PDB entry 8TSL | electron microscopy, 3.40 A resolution | chains H and I of the 12 polymer chains in the assembly

== Chain H (and I) ==
Name: Capsular biosynthesis protein
From: Caldimonas thermodepolymerans
Notes: chain I of this document is another copy of the same molecule, construct and numbering; everything in this record applies to it too
UniProt: A0A2S5T4A0 (A0A2S5T4A0_9BURK); residues 3-371 here correspond to UniProt positions 2-370 (UniProt number = residue number - 1)
Chain sequence (390 residues; each row starts with the number of its first residue; numbers below 1 keep their minus sign (Met-2 is residue -2)):
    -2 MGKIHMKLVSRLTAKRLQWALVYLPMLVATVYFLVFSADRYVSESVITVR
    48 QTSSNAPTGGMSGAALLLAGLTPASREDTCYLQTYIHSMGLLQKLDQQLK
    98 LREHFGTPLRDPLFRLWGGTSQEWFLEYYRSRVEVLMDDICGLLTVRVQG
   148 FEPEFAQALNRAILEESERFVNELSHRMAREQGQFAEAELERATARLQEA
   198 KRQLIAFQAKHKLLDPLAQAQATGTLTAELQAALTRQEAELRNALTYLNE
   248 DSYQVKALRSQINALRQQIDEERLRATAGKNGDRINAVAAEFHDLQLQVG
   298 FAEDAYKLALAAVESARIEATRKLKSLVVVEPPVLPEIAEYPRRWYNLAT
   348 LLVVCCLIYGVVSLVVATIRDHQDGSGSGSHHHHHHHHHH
Not modelled in the structure: -2 to 5, 49-70, 183-309, 370-387 (chain I: -2 to 8, 50-70, 179-312, 370-387)
Construct notes: initiating methionine (-2); expression tag (-1 to 2, 372-387); conflict Cys77 (Leu76 in A0A2S5T4A0), Cys138 (Ser137 in A0A2S5T4A0)

== How chain H and chain I interact ==
Residue-residue contacts - 19 pairs, chain H then chain I:
  Thr45(H) with Tyr78(I)
  Arg47(H) with Glu74(I), salt bridge; Tyr78(I), hydrogen bond; Met175(I)
  Gln48(H) with Met175(I)
  Cys138(H) with Cys77(I), hydrophobic
  Leu140(H) with Thr81(I)
  Ser323(H) with Met175(I), hydrogen bond
  Val325(H) with Leu171(I), hydrophobic; Met175(I), hydrophobic
  Val327(H) with Tyr82(I)
  Glu328(H) with Ser85(I)
  Leu332(H) with Gln119(I), hydrogen bond (backbone-side chain)
  Pro333(H) with Glu120(I)
  Glu334(H) with Ser118(I); Gln119(I), hydrogen bond (side chain-backbone); Glu120(I)
  Ile335(H) with Ser118(I); Glu120(I)
Interface residues without a listed pair, chain H (16 interface residues in all): Val43, Val326, Val331
Interface residues without a listed pair, chain I (15 interface residues in all): Met86, Thr117, Phe167, Arg174

== Summary ==
16 residues of chain H face 15 of chain I across their interface; the contacts include 4 hydrogen bonds and 1
salt bridge. Polar pairs include Arg47(H)-Glu74(I), Arg47(H)-Tyr78(I) and Ser323(H)-Met175(I).
Both chains are Capsular biosynthesis protein (Caldimonas thermodepolymerans). Entry 8TSL (S.
thermodepolymerans KpsM-KpsE in Apo 2 state with rigid body fitted KpsT) was determined by electron microscopy
(same publication as 8TSH, 8TSI, 8TSW, 8TT3 and 8TUN).
